PDB entry 4XLP | X-ray diffraction, 4.00 A resolution | chains B and D of the 8 polymer chains in the assembly

# Chain B
Protein: DNA-directed RNA polymerase subunit alpha
Source organism: Thermus aquaticus
Notes: EC 2.7.7.6
Reference sequence: Q9KWU8 (RPOA_THEAQ); numbering as in UniProt (aligned over 1-314)
Chain sequence (314 residues; each row starts with the number of its first residue):
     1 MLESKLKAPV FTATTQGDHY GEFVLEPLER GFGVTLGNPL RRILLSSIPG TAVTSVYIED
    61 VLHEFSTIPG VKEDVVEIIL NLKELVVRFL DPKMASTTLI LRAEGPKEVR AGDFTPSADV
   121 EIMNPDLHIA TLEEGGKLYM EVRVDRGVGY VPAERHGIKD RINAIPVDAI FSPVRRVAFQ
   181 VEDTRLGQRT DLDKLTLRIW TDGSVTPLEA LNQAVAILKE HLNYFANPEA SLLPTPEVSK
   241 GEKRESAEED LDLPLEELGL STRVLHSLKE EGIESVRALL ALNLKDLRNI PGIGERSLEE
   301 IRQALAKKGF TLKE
Unresolved in the structure: 1-6, 234-314

# Chain D
Protein: DNA-directed RNA polymerase subunit beta'
Source organism: Thermus aquaticus
Notes: EC 2.7.7.6
Reference sequence: Q9KWU6 (RPOC_THEAQ); residues 1-1524 here = UniProt positions 1-1524
Chain sequence (1524 residues; numbered 1 to 1524; the number before each row is that of its first residue):
     1 MKKEVRKVRI ALASPEKIRS WSYGEVEKPE TINYRTLKPE RDGLFDERIF GPIKDYECAC
    61 GKYKRQRFEG KVCERCGVEV TRSIVRRYRM GHIELATPAA HIWFVKDVPS KIGTLLDLSA
   121 TELEQVLYFN KYIVLDPKGA VLDGVPVEKR QLLTDEEYRE LRYGKQETYP LPAGVDALVK
   181 DGEEVVKGQE LAPGVVSRMD GVALYRFPRR VRVDYLRKER AALRIPLSAW VEKEAYRPGE
   241 VLAELSEPYL FRAEESGVVE LKDLAEGHLI YLRQEEEVVA RYFLPAGMTP LVVEGEIVEV
   301 GQPLAEGKGL LRLPRHMTAK EVEAEEEGDS VHLTLFLEWT EPKDYKVAPH MNVIVPEGAK
   361 VQAGEKIVAA IDPEEEVIAE AEGVVHLHEP ASILVVKARV YPFEDDVEVT TGDRVAPGDV
   421 LADGGKVKSE IYGRVEVDLV RNVVRVVESY DIDARMGAEA IQELLKELDL EKLERELLEE
   481 MKHPSRARRA KARKRLEVVR AFLDSGNRPE WMILEAVPVL PPDLRPMVQV DGGRFATSDL
   541 NDLYRRLINR NNRLKKLLAQ GAPEIIIRNE KRMLQEAVDA VIDNGRRGSP VTNPGSERPL
   601 RSLTDILSGK QGRFRQNLLG KRVDYSGRSV IVVGPQLKLH QCGLPKRMAL ELFKPFLLKK
   661 MEEKAFAPNV KAARRMLERQ RDIKDEVWDA LEEVIHGKVV LLNRAPTLHR LGIQAFQPVL
   721 VEGQSIQLHP LVCEAFNADF DGDQMAVHVP LSSFAQAEAR IQMLSAHNLL SPASGEPLAK
   781 PSRDIILGLY YITQVRKEKK GAGMAFATPE EALAAYERGE VALNAPIVVA GRETSVGRLK
   841 FVFANPDEAL LAVAHGLLDL QDVVTVRYLG RRLETSPGRI LFARIVGEAV GDEKVAQELI
   901 QMDVPQEKNS LKDLVYQAFL RLGMEKTARL LDALKYYGFT LSTTSGITIG IDDAVIPEEK
   961 QRYLEEADRK LRQIEQAYEM GFLTDRERYD QVIQLWTETT EKVTQAVFKN FEENYPFNPL
  1021 YVMAQSGARG NPQQIRQLCG MRGLMQKPSG ETFEVPVRSS FREGLTVLEY FISSHGARKG
  1081 GADTALRTAD SGYLTRKLVD VAHEIVVREA DCGTTNYISV PLFQMDEVTR TLRLRKRSDI
  1141 ESGLYGRVLA REVEALGRRL EEGRYLSLED VHFLIKAAEA GEVREVPVRS PLTCQTRYGV
  1201 CQKCYGYDLS MARPVSIGEA VGVVAAESIG EPGTQLTMRT FHTGGVAVGT DITQGLPRVI
  1261 ELFEARRPKA KAVISEIDGV VRIEEGEDRL SVFVESEGFS KEYKLPKDAR LLVKDGDYVE
  1321 AGQPLTRGAI DPHQLLEAKG PEAVERYLVD EIQKVYRAQG VKLHDKHIEI VVRQMLKYVE
  1381 VTDPGDSRLL EGQVLEKWDV EALNERLIAE GKVPVAWKPL LMGVTKSALS TKSWLSAASF
  1441 QNTTHVLTEA AIAGKKDELI GLKENVILGR LIPAGTGSDF VRFTQVVDQR TLKAIEEARK
  1501 EAVEAKEKEA PRRPVRREQP GKGL
Unresolved in the structure: 1, 1239-1252, 1506-1524
Ion coordination: Zn2+ site 1: Cys-58, Cys-60, Cys-73, Cys-76; Mg2+: Asp-739, Asp-741, Asp-743; Zn2+ site 2: Cys-1112, Cys-1194, Cys-1201, Cys-1204
UniProt features mapped onto this chain:
  - binding site (Zn(2+)): Cys-58, Cys-60, Cys-73, Cys-76, Cys-1112, Cys-1194, Cys-1201, Cys-1204
  - binding site (Mg(2+)): Asp-739, Asp-741, Asp-743

# Interface between chain B and chain D
Pairs across the interface (31):
  Leu-45(B) / Leu-851(D)  hydrophobic
  Ser-46(B) / His-855(D)
  Phe-65(B) / Pro-809(D)  hydrophobic
  Phe-65(B) / Leu-839(D)  hydrophobic
  Asp-74(B) / Arg-872(D)  salt bridge
  Glu-77(B) / Arg-867(D)  salt bridge
  Glu-77(B) / Arg-872(D)  salt bridge
  Leu-80(B) / Val-842(D)  hydrophobic
  Leu-80(B) / Phe-843(D)
  Leu-80(B) / Ala-844(D)
  Leu-80(B) / Arg-867(D)
  Asn-81(B) / Arg-867(D)  hydrogen bond
  Lys-83(B) / Val-842(D)  hydrogen bond (side chain-backbone)
  Lys-83(B) / Phe-843(D)
  Lys-83(B) / Ala-844(D)
  Lys-83(B) / Glu-848(D)  salt bridge
  Glu-84(B) / Ala-844(D)
  Glu-84(B) / Asn-845(D)  hydrogen bond
  Tyr-150(B) / Glu-848(D)  hydrogen bond
  Tyr-150(B) / Leu-857(D)  hydrophobic
  Pro-152(B) / Leu-857(D)  hydrophobic
  Glu-154(B) / Glu-817(D)
  Arg-155(B) / Leu-857(D)
  Arg-175(B) / Asp-847(D)
  Arg-176(B) / Arg-884(D)
  Arg-176(B) / Glu-888(D)  salt bridge
  Arg-185(B) / Glu-692(D)  salt bridge
  Gln-188(B) / Asp-685(D)
  Gln-188(B) / Glu-722(D)
  Thr-190(B) / Leu-720(D)
  Trp-200(B) / Glu-888(D)
Other interface residues (no listed pair), chain B (27 interface residues in all): Arg-41, His-63, Val-76, Gly-149, Asp-168, Ile-170, Asp-183, Gly-187
Other interface residues (no listed pair), chain D (26 interface residues in all): Gln-636, Asp-689, Thr-808, Lys-840, Ala-852, Ala-854

# In short
27 residues of chain B and 26 residues of chain D are in contact; the contacts include 4 hydrogen bonds and 6
salt bridges. Polar contacts include Asp-74(B)/Arg-872(D), Glu-77(B)/Arg-867(D) and Glu-77(B)/Arg-872(D). From
UniProt: 8 Zn2+-binding residues and 3 Mg2+-binding residues on chain D.
Chain B is DNA-directed RNA polymerase subunit alpha and chain D is DNA-directed RNA polymerase subunit beta',
both from Thermus aquaticus; the structure, Crystal structure of T.aquaticus transcription initiation complex
containing upstream fork promoter, was determined by X-ray diffraction together with 4XLN and 4XLQ from the
same study.
